PDB entry 3PCF | X-ray diffraction, 2.15 A resolution | chains M and P of the 12 polymer chains in the assembly

# Chain M (and P)
Molecule: Protocatechuate 3,4-dioxygenase beta chain
From: Pseudomonas putida
Notes: EC 1.13.11.3; chain P of this document is another copy of the same molecule, construct and numbering; everything in this record applies to it too
UniProt: P00437 (PCXB_PSEPU); residues 301-538 here correspond to UniProt positions 2-239 (UniProt number = residue number - 299)
Sequence (238 residues; numbered 301 to 538; the number before each row is that of its first residue):
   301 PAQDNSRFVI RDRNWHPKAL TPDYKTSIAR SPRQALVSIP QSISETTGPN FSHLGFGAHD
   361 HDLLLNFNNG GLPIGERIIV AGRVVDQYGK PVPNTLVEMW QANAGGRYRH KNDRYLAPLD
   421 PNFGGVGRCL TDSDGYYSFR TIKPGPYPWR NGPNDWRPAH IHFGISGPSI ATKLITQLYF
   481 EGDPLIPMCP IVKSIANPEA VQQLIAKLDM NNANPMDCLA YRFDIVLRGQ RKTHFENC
Disordered / not traced: 368-370, 537-538
Modified residues: Cys429 (s,S-(2-hydroxyethyl)thiocysteine; CME)
Bound ions: Fe ion: Tyr408, Tyr447, His460, His462 (together with 3-fluoro-4-hydroxybenzoic acid)
Small-molecule neighbours:
  - 3-fluoro-4-hydroxybenzoic acid (FHB), molecule 1: Leu320, Pro332, Arg333
  - 3-fluoro-4-hydroxybenzoic acid (FHB), molecule 2: Leu320, Pro322, Ile328, Arg333
  - 3-fluoro-4-hydroxybenzoic acid (FHB), molecule 3: Tyr324, Thr326, Tyr408, Tyr447, Trp449, Arg457, His460, His462, Gln477, Ile491

# How chain M and chain P interact
Residue-residue contacts (63; chain M residue first):
  Leu372(M) - Pro418(P)
  Pro373(M) - Pro418(P)
  Ile374(M) - Pro418(P)  hydrophobic
  Ile374(M) - Leu419(P)
  Ile374(M) - Asp420(P)
  Gly375(M) - Ala404(P)
  Gly375(M) - Gly405(P)
  Glu376(M) - Ala404(P)
  Glu376(M) - Gly445(P)
  Glu376(M) - Pro446(P)
  Arg377(M) - Tyr415(P)
  Arg377(M) - Leu416(P)
  Ala404(M) - Gly375(P)
  Ala404(M) - Glu376(P)
  Gly405(M) - Gly375(P)
  Gly405(M) - Glu376(P)
  Tyr415(M) - Arg377(P)
  Tyr415(M) - Met516(P)
  Tyr415(M) - Asp517(P)  hydrogen bond (side chain-backbone)
  Leu416(M) - Arg377(P)
  Leu416(M) - Met516(P)
  Pro418(M) - Leu372(P)
  Pro418(M) - Pro373(P)
  Leu419(M) - Ile374(P)
  Asp420(M) - Ile374(P)
  Gly445(M) - Glu376(P)
  Pro446(M) - Glu376(P)
  Pro446(M) - Leu519(P)  hydrophobic
  Pro448(M) - Met516(P)  hydrophobic
  Arg450(M) - Met516(P)
  Pro453(M) - Pro515(P)
  Asn454(M) - Met510(P)  hydrogen bond (side chain-backbone)
  Asn454(M) - Pro515(P)
  Trp456(M) - Met510(P)
  Trp456(M) - Asp517(P)
  Trp456(M) - Cys518(P)
  Trp456(M) - Leu519(P)  hydrophobic
  Glu481(M) - Pro484(P)
  Gly482(M) - Gly482(P)
  Pro484(M) - Glu481(P)
  Leu485(M) - Leu508(P)  hydrophobic
  Leu485(M) - Leu519(P)  hydrophobic
  Met488(M) - Leu508(P)  hydrophobic
  Met488(M) - Met510(P)  hydrophobic
  Leu508(M) - Pro484(P)  hydrophobic
  Leu508(M) - Leu485(P)  hydrophobic
  Leu508(M) - Met488(P)  hydrophobic
  Met510(M) - Asn454(P)  hydrogen bond (backbone-side chain)
  Met510(M) - Trp456(P)
  Met510(M) - Leu485(P)  hydrophobic
  Met510(M) - Met488(P)  hydrophobic
  Asn514(M) - Trp456(P)
  Pro515(M) - Pro453(P)
  Pro515(M) - Asn454(P)
  Met516(M) - Tyr415(P)
  Met516(M) - Pro448(P)  hydrophobic
  Met516(M) - Trp449(P)
  Met516(M) - Arg450(P)
  Asp517(M) - Tyr415(P)  hydrogen bond (backbone-side chain)
  Asp517(M) - Trp456(P)
  Cys518(M) - Trp456(P)
  Leu519(M) - Trp456(P)  hydrophobic
  Leu519(M) - Leu485(P)  hydrophobic
Other interface residues (no listed pair), chain M (38 interface residues in all): Asn403, Pro421, Trp449, Ala513, Tyr521
Other interface residues (no listed pair), chain P (37 interface residues in all): Pro421, Ala513, Asn514, Tyr521

# In short
Chain M and chain P form an interface of 38 and 37 residues respectively; the contacts include 4 hydrogen
bonds. Polar pairs include Tyr415(M)-Asp517(P) and Asn454(M)-Met510(P). Ligands of chain M: 3 copies of
3-fluoro-4-hydroxybenzoic acid. Tyr408(M), Tyr447(M), His460(M) and His462(M) coordinate a Fe ion ion.
Both chains are Protocatechuate 3,4-dioxygenase beta chain (Pseudomonas putida). Entry 3PCF (Structure of
protocatechuate 3,4-dioxygenase complexed with 3-fluro-4-hydroxybenzoate) was determined by X-ray diffraction
together with 3PCB, 3PCC, 3PCE, 3PCG, 3PCH and 3PCI from the same study.
